PDB entry 5KJ7 | X-ray diffraction, 3.50 A resolution | chains B and D of the 5 polymer chains in the assembly

[Chain B]
Molecule: Syntaxin-1A
From: Rattus norvegicus
Reference sequence: P32851 (STX1A_RAT); residue numbers follow UniProt; this construct covers 191-256
Amino-acid sequence (66 residues; row label = number of the first residue in the row):
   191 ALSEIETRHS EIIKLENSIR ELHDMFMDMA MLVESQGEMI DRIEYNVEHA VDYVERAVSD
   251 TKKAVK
Swiss-Prot annotation at these positions:
  - site: Lys253, Ala254 (Microbial infection: Cleavage)
  - cross-link (Glycyl lysine isopeptide (Lys-Gly)): Lys252 (interchain with G-Cter in SUMO), Lys253 (interchain with G-Cter in SUMO), Lys256 (interchain with G-Cter in SUMO)

[Chain D]
Molecule: Synaptosomal-associated protein 25
From: Rattus norvegicus
Reference sequence: P60881 (SNP25_RAT), isoform P60881-2; residues 141-204 here = UniProt positions 141-204
Amino-acid sequence (64 residues; row label = number of the first residue in the row):
   141 ARENEMDENL EQVSGIIGNL RHMALDMGNE IDTQNRQIDR IMEKADSNKT RIDEANQRAT
   201 KMLG
Swiss-Prot annotation at these positions:
  - site ((Microbial infection) Cleavage): Arg180, Ile181, Gln197, Arg198
  - modified residue (Phosphoserine): Ser154, Ser187

[How chain B and chain D interact]
Contacting residue pairs (7; chain B residue first):
  Arg198(B) with Glu143(D), salt bridge
  Ile202(B) with Met146(D), hydrophobic
  Ile209(B) with Val153(D), hydrophobic
  Leu212(B) with Ile157(D), hydrophobic
  Phe216(B) with Leu160(D), hydrophobic
  Met219(B) with Met167(D), hydrophobic
  Val244(B) with Ile192(D), hydrophobic
Interface residues without a listed pair, chain D (9 interface residues in all): Leu150, Met163

[In short]
Chain B and chain D form an interface of 7 and 9 residues respectively; the contacts include 1 salt bridge.
Its one salt-bridged contact is Arg198(B)-Glu143(D).
Here chain B is Syntaxin-1A and chain D is Synaptosomal-associated protein 25, both from Rattus norvegicus.
Entry 5KJ7 (Structure of the Ca2+-bound synaptotagmin-1 SNARE complex (long unit cell form) - from XFEL
diffraction) was determined by X-ray diffraction, deposited together with 5KJ8.
